Entry 7YDJ (electron microscopy, 3.03 A resolution); this record covers chains B and E of the 5 polymer chains in the assembly.

# Chain B
Molecule: Guanine nucleotide-binding protein G(I)/G(S)/G(T) subunit beta-1
Source organism: Homo sapiens
Reference sequence: P62873 (GBB1_HUMAN); numbering as in UniProt (aligned over 2-340)
Amino-acid sequence (345 residues; row label = number of the first residue in the row; numbers below 1 keep their minus sign (Met-4 is residue -4)):
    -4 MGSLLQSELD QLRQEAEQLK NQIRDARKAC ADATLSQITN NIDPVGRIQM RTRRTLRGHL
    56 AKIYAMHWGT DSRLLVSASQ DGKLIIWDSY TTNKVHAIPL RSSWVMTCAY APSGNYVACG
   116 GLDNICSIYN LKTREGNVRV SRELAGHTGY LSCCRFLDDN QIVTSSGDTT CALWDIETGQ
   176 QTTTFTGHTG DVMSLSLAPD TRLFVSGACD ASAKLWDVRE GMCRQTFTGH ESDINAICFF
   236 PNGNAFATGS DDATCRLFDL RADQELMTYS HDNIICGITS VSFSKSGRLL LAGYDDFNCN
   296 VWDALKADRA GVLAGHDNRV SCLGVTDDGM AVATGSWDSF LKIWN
Unresolved in the structure: -4 to 2
Sequence notes: initiating methionine (-4); expression tag (-3 to 1)
Curated features (UniProtKB/Swiss-Prot):
  - modified residue: Ser2 (N-acetylserine), His266 (Phosphohistidine)

# Chain E
Molecule: scFv16
Source organism: Homo sapiens
Notes: antibody fragment or engineered binder
Amino-acid sequence (247 residues; row label = number of the first residue in the row; note: 3 numbers in that range are skipped by the numbering (no residue carries them; nothing is unmodelled there); a row labelled like 120A-120P holds insertion residues (120A, then the next letters in order)):
     2 VQLVESGGGL VQPGGSRKLS CSASGFAFSS FGMHWVRQAP EKGLEWVAYI SSGSGTIYYA
    62 DTVKGRFTIS RDDPKNTLFL QMTSLRSEDT AMYYCVRSIY YYGSSPFDFW GQGTTLTVS
120A-120P AGGGGSGGGGSGGGGS
   124 SDIVMTQATS SVPVTPGESV SISCRSSKSL LHSNGNTYLY WFLQRPGQSP QLLIYRMSNL
   184 ASGVPDRFSG SGSGTAFTLT ISRLEAEDVG VYYCMQHLEY PLTFGAGTKL EL
Unresolved in the structure: 120A-120P
Disulfides: Cys147-Cys217

# Interface between chain B and chain E
Residue-residue contacts (8; chain B residue first):
  Arg68(B) - Tyr103(E)
  Arg129(B) - Val2(E)
  Arg129(B) - Arg98(E)
  Arg129(B) - Ser185(E)
  Glu130(B) - Gly26(E)
  Glu130(B) - Phe27(E)
  Glu130(B) - Ala28(E)  hydrogen bond (backbone-backbone)
  Asn132(B) - Ala28(E)
Also at the interface, not in a pair above, chain B (9 interface residues in all): Asp66, Leu69, Val90, His91, Gly131
Also at the interface, not in a pair above, chain E (9 interface residues in all): Phe32, Tyr102

# In short
Chain B and chain E each contribute 9 residues to their interface; the contacts include 1 hydrogen bond. The
hydrogen-bonded pair Glu130(B)-Ala28(E) is a backbone contact.
Here chain B is Guanine nucleotide-binding protein G(I)/G(S)/G(T) subunit beta-1 and chain E is scFv16, both
from Homo sapiens. Entry 7YDJ (Cryo EM structure of CD97/miniG12 complex) was determined by electron
microscopy.
